PDB entry 9JNV | electron microscopy, 3.00 A resolution | chains D and J of the 11 polymer chains in the assembly

# Chain D
Name: Histone H2B
Organism: Xenopus laevis
UniProt: A0A8J0U496 (A0A8J0U496_XENLA); residues 1-122 here correspond to UniProt positions 5-126 (UniProt number = residue number + 4)
Chain sequence (122 residues; each row starts with the number of its first residue):
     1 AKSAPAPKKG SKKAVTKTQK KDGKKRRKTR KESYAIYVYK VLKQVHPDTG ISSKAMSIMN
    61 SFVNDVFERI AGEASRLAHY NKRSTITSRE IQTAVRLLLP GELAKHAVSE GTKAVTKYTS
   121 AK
Unresolved in the structure: 1-28, 122

# Chain J
Molecule: 146-nt DNA strand
Organism: Escherichia coli K-12
Sequence (146 nucleotides; numbered 1 to 146; the number before each row is that of its first residue):
     1 ATCGGATGTA TATATCTGAC ACGTGCCTGG AGACTAGGGA GTAATCCCCT TGGCGGTTAA
    61 AACGCGGGGG ACAGCGCGTA CGTGCGTTTA AGCGGTGCTA GAGCTGTCTA CGACCAATTG
   121 AGCGGCCTCG GCACCGGGAT TCTCGA

# How chain D and chain J interact
Pairs across the interface - 12 pairs, chain D then chain J:
  Tyr-39(D) with DA21(J), sugar contact; DC22(J), phosphate contact
  Gly-50(D) with DA21(J), phosphate contact
  Ile-51(D) with DC20(J), sugar contact; DA21(J), phosphate contact
  Ser-52(D) with DC20(J), hydrogen bond to the phosphate
  Ser-53(D) with DC20(J), hydrogen bond to the phosphate
  Arg-83(D) with DA40(J), salt bridge to the phosphate; DG41(J), salt bridge to the phosphate
  Ser-84(D) with DG39(J), sugar contact; DA40(J), hydrogen bond to the phosphate
  Thr-85(D) with DA40(J), hydrogen bond to the phosphate
Also at the interface, not in a pair above, chain D (9 interface residues in all): Thr-29
Also at the interface, not in a pair above, chain J (7 interface residues in all): DC104

# In short
9 residues of chain D face 7 of chain J across their interface; the contacts include 4 hydrogen bonds and 2
salt bridges. Polar pairs include Ser-52(D)/DC20(J), Ser-53(D)/DC20(J) and Ser-84(D)/DA40(J).
Chain D is Histone H2B (Xenopus laevis) and chain J is a 146-nt DNA strand (Escherichia coli K-12); the
structure, Structure of isw1-nucleosome complex in ADP(S) state, was determined by electron microscopy (same
publication as 9JNT, 9JNU, 9JO2, 9JO5, 9LIU and 9LJ2).
